Entry 7K24 (electron microscopy, 2.90 A resolution); this record covers chains F1 and F2 of the 5 polymer chains in the assembly.

== Chain F1 (and F2) ==
Name: Capsid protein VP1
Source organism: Mus musculus polyomavirus 1
Notes: chain F2 of this document is another copy of the same molecule, construct and numbering; everything in this record applies to it too
UniProt: A0A247D727 (A0A247D727_POVM1); residues 1-383 here correspond to UniProt positions 2-384 (UniProt number = residue number + 1)
Sequence (383 residues; row label = number of the first residue in the row):
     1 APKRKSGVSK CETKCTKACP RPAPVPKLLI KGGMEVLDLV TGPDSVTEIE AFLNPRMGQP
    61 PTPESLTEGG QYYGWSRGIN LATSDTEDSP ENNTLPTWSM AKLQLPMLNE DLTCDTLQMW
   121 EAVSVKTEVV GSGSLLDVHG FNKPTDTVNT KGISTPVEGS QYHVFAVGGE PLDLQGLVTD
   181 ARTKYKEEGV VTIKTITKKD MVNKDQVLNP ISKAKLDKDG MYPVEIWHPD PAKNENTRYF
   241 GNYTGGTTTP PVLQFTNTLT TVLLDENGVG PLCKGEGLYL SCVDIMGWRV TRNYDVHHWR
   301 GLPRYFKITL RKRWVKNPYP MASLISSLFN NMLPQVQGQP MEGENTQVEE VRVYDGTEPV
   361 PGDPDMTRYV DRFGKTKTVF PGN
Disordered / not traced: 1-17, 371-383
From the paper describing this entry:
  - mutagenesis - V296F: decreased growth in response to kidney

== Interface between chain F1 and chain F2 ==
Disulfides between the chains: Cys19(F1)-Cys114(F2)
Contacting residue pairs - 130 pairs, chain F1 then chain F2:
  Cys19(F1) - Cys114(F2)  disulfide
  Pro20(F1) - Asp111(F2)
  Pro20(F1) - Thr116(F2)
  Pro20(F1) - Trp314(F2)  hydrophobic
  Pro22(F1) - Trp314(F2)
  Pro22(F1) - Val315(F2)
  Pro22(F1) - Lys316(F2)
  Ala23(F1) - Arg313(F2)
  Ala23(F1) - Lys316(F2)
  Pro26(F1) - Asn267(F2)
  Met34(F1) - Arg368(F2)  hydrogen bond (backbone-side chain)
  Leu37(F1) - Arg368(F2)
  Asp38(F1) - Arg368(F2)  salt bridge
  Glu50(F1) - Ala232(F2)
  Phe52(F1) - Leu208(F2)  hydrophobic
  Phe52(F1) - Pro210(F2)  hydrophobic
  Asn54(F1) - Val207(F2)
  Asn54(F1) - Leu208(F2)
  Pro55(F1) - Val207(F2)  hydrophobic
  Pro61(F1) - Asn203(F2)  hydrogen bond (backbone-side chain)
  Glu64(F1) - Asn203(F2)
  Leu66(F1) - Ala181(F2)  hydrophobic
  Leu66(F1) - Arg182(F2)
  Leu66(F1) - Met201(F2)
  Leu66(F1) - Asn203(F2)
  Gly70(F1) - Arg182(F2)
  Gln71(F1) - Asn203(F2)
  Gln71(F1) - Gln206(F2)
  Tyr73(F1) - Asn203(F2)
  Tyr73(F1) - Gln206(F2)
  Tyr73(F1) - Val207(F2)  hydrophobic
  Gly74(F1) - Val207(F2)
  Trp75(F1) - Thr179(F2)
  Trp75(F1) - Gln206(F2)
  Gln104(F1) - Arg368(F2)  hydrogen bond (backbone-side chain)
  Gln104(F1) - Val370(F2)
  Leu105(F1) - Arg368(F2)
  Pro106(F1) - Arg368(F2)
  Met107(F1) - Thr367(F2)
  Met107(F1) - Tyr369(F2)
  Lys126(F1) - Glu266(F2)  salt bridge
  Glu128(F1) - Pro231(F2)
  Glu128(F1) - Tyr239(F2)  hydrogen bond
  Val130(F1) - Leu177(F2)
  Val130(F1) - Pro231(F2)  hydrophobic
  Gly131(F1) - Leu177(F2)
  Gly131(F1) - His228(F2)
  Ser132(F1) - Tyr243(F2)
  Gly133(F1) - Tyr162(F2)
  Gly133(F1) - Val224(F2)
  Gly133(F1) - Glu225(F2)
  Gly133(F1) - His228(F2)
  Ser134(F1) - Leu177(F2)  hydrogen bond (side chain-backbone)
  Ser134(F1) - Val178(F2)
  Ser134(F1) - Thr179(F2)
  Ser134(F1) - Glu225(F2)
  Ser134(F1) - His228(F2)  hydrogen bond
  Leu135(F1) - Tyr243(F2)
  Leu136(F1) - Ser160(F2)
  Leu136(F1) - Tyr162(F2)  hydrophobic
  Leu136(F1) - Val224(F2)  hydrophobic
  Leu136(F1) - Glu225(F2)
  Leu136(F1) - Tyr243(F2)  hydrophobic
  Leu136(F1) - Ile285(F2)  hydrophobic
  Leu136(F1) - Trp299(F2)
  Asp137(F1) - Thr179(F2)  hydrogen bond
  Asp137(F1) - Glu225(F2)
  Val138(F1) - Leu81(F2)
  Val138(F1) - Trp288(F2)  hydrophobic
  Val138(F1) - Trp299(F2)  hydrophobic
  His139(F1) - Asn80(F2)
  His139(F1) - Asp88(F2)
  His139(F1) - Pro90(F2)
  His139(F1) - Leu95(F2)
  His139(F1) - Glu225(F2)  salt bridge
  Gly140(F1) - Ala82(F2)
  Gly140(F1) - Asp88(F2)  hydrogen bond (backbone-side chain)
  Phe141(F1) - Ala82(F2)
  Phe141(F1) - Thr83(F2)
  Phe141(F1) - Ser84(F2)
  Phe141(F1) - Asp85(F2)
  Asp146(F1) - Lys143(F2)  salt bridge
  Asp146(F1) - Asp295(F2)
  Lys151(F1) - Tyr294(F2)
  Gly152(F1) - Ile79(F2)
  Gly152(F1) - Leu81(F2)
  Gly152(F1) - Asp295(F2)
  Gly152(F1) - His297(F2)
  Ile153(F1) - Ile79(F2)  hydrophobic
  Ile153(F1) - Leu81(F2)  hydrophobic
  Ile153(F1) - Trp288(F2)  hydrophobic
  Ile153(F1) - His297(F2)
  Ser154(F1) - Leu81(F2)
  Pro156(F1) - Gly246(F2)
  Pro156(F1) - Thr247(F2)
  Glu158(F1) - Gly246(F2)
  Glu158(F1) - Thr247(F2)
  Pro250(F1) - Gly245(F2)
  Pro250(F1) - Thr249(F2)
  Pro251(F1) - Tyr243(F2)
  Pro251(F1) - Thr244(F2)
  Pro251(F1) - Gly245(F2)  hydrogen bond (backbone-backbone)
  Val252(F1) - Tyr243(F2)
  Val252(F1) - Thr244(F2)
  Leu253(F1) - Asn242(F2)
  Leu253(F1) - Tyr243(F2)  hydrogen bond (backbone-backbone)
  Gln254(F1) - Gly241(F2)
  Gln254(F1) - Asn242(F2)
  Phe255(F1) - Tyr162(F2)  hydrophobic
  Phe255(F1) - Val164(F2)  hydrophobic
  Phe255(F1) - Pro229(F2)  hydrophobic
  Phe255(F1) - Phe240(F2)
  Phe255(F1) - Gly241(F2)  hydrogen bond (backbone-backbone)
  Thr256(F1) - Tyr239(F2)
  Thr256(F1) - Phe240(F2)
  Asn257(F1) - Asn234(F2)
  Asn257(F1) - Thr237(F2)
  Asn257(F1) - Tyr239(F2)  hydrogen bond (backbone-backbone)
  Thr258(F1) - Phe240(F2)
  Arg289(F1) - Asp85(F2)  salt bridge
  Arg292(F1) - Leu81(F2)
  Arg292(F1) - Ala82(F2)
  Arg300(F1) - Leu177(F2)
  Arg300(F1) - Val178(F2)  hydrogen bond (side chain-backbone)
  Arg300(F1) - Gln206(F2)  hydrogen bond (side chain-backbone)
  Pro303(F1) - Leu177(F2)  hydrophobic
  Pro303(F1) - Val207(F2)
  Pro303(F1) - Leu208(F2)  hydrophobic
  Tyr305(F1) - Pro231(F2)  hydrogen bond (side chain-backbone)
  Tyr305(F1) - Ala232(F2)  hydrophobic
Also at the interface, not in a pair above, chain F1 (69 interface residues in all): Val25, Pro63, Gly69, Tyr72, Pro144, Thr145, Thr150, Thr155, Leu302, Lys307
Also at the interface, not in a pair above, chain F2 (70 interface residues in all): Asp180, Thr183, Tyr185, Val202, Lys204, Glu235, Arg238, Val269

== In short ==
The interface between chain F1 and chain F2 involves 69 residues on one side and 70 on the other, with 1
disulfide bond, 15 hydrogen bonds and 5 salt bridges. Polar pairs include Asp38(F1)-Arg368(F2),
Lys126(F1)-Glu266(F2) and His139(F1)-Glu225(F2). The paper reports that V296F of chain F1 reduces growth in
response to kidney.
Both chains are Capsid protein VP1 (Mus musculus polyomavirus 1). Entry 7K24 (Murine polyomavirus pentavalent
capsomer, subparticle reconstruction) was determined by electron microscopy, deposited together with 7K22,
7K23 and 7K25.
